PDB entry 5CFF | X-ray diffraction, 2.50 A resolution | chains A and F of the 4 polymer chains in the assembly

# Chain A
Protein: Miranda
Organism: Drosophila melanogaster
UniProtKB: Q9VDR7 (Q9VDR7_DROME); residues 514-589 here = UniProt positions 514-589
Chain sequence (95 residues; each row starts with the number of its first residue):
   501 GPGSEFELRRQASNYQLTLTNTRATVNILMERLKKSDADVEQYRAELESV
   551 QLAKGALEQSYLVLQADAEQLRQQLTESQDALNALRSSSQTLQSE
Not modelled in the structure: 501-502, 590-595
Differences from the reference sequence: expression tag (501-513, 590-595)
Modified positions: Mse530 (selenomethionine; parent Met)
Reported in the primary citation:
  - contacts within the chain: S536-D537 (hydrogen bond), S578-Q579 (hydrogen bond)
  - self-association interface (contacts with another copy of this molecule); pairs are residue here / residue on that copy: S578-S578 (hydrogen bond)
  - mutagenesis - L529E, L557E: abolished binding to Miranda (chain A)
  - mutagenesis - L529E, L557E: abolished binding to Staufen (chain F)
  - mutagenesis - L529E, L557E: decreased binding to Brat
  - mutagenesis - L529E: unchanged localization

# Chain F
Protein: Staufen
Organism: Drosophila melanogaster
Notes: fragment: The fifth dsRNA-binding domain
UniProtKB: P25159 (STAU_DROME); residues 952-1018 here correspond to UniProt positions 953-1019 (UniProt number = residue number + 1)
Chain sequence (72 residues; each row starts with the number of its first residue):
   947 GPGSMKEQLLYLSKLLDFEVNFSDYPKGNHNEFLTIVTLSTHPPQICHGV
   997 GKSSEESQNDAASNALKILSKL
Not modelled in the structure: 947
Differences from the reference sequence: expression tag (947-951)
Modified positions: Mse951 (selenomethionine)
Reported in the primary citation:
  - mutagenesis - H994E: abolished binding to Miranda (chain A)
  - mutagenesis - H994E: abolished localization
  - mutagenesis - H994E: abolished binding to Mira CBDL

# How chain A and chain F interact
Pairs across the interface (25; chain A residue first):
  N514(A) with L1018(F), hydrogen bond (side chain-backbone)
  L517(A) with I1014(F), hydrophobic
  T518(A) with P989(F); P990(F); Q991(F), hydrogen bond
  N521(A) with I992(F); C993(F), hydrogen bond; N1010(F); I1014(F)
  T522(A) with I992(F)
  T525(A) with I982(F); I992(F), hydrogen bond (side chain-backbone); C993(F); H994(F), hydrogen bond
  I528(A) with H994(F); V996(F), hydrophobic
  L529(A) with L980(F), hydrophobic; I982(F), hydrophobic
  R532(A) with P972(F); H976(F); E978(F), hydrogen bond (side chain-backbone); L980(F)
  S536(A) with H976(F)
  D539(A) with N975(F)
  Y543(A) with N975(F), hydrogen bond
Also at the interface, not in a pair above, chain A (15 interface residues in all): R510, Y515, A524
Also at the interface, not in a pair above, chain F (21 interface residues in all): Y971, K973, N977, F979, K1017
Interface features reported in the paper:
  - residue pairs: T525(A)-H994(F), T525(A)-I992(F) (backbone contact)
  - interface residues, chain A: L529(A)
  - hot spots on chain A (mutagenesis) - M530E, R532A: decreased binding to Staufen (chain F)
  - interface residues, chain F: P989(F), I992(F)
  - hot spots on chain F (mutagenesis) - Y971K: decreased binding to Miranda (chain A)
  - hot spots on chain F (mutagenesis) - I982A: abolished binding to Miranda (chain A)

# In short
The interface between chain A and chain F involves 15 residues on one side and 21 on the other; the contacts
include 7 hydrogen bonds. Among the polar pairs are N514(A)-L1018(F), T518(A)-Q991(F) and N521(A)-C993(F). The
authors report a contact between T525(A) and H994(F); a backbone contact between T525(A) and I992(F). The
paper reports that L529E and L557E of chain A abolish binding to Miranda (chain A); interface residues L529(A)
and P989(F) among others; 7 substitutions were tested in all.
Chain A is Miranda and chain F is Staufen, both from Drosophila melanogaster; the structure, Crystal structure
of Miranda/Staufen dsRBD5 complex, was determined by X-ray diffraction.
